PDB entry 8FOC | electron microscopy, 3.70 A resolution | chains C and 1 of the 4 polymer chains in the assembly

Chain C:
Protein: DNA polymerase alpha subunit B
From: Saccharomyces cerevisiae
Reference sequence: A0A8H4F983 (A0A8H4F983_YEASX); residues 1-705 here = UniProt positions 1-705
Sequence (705 residues; row label = number of the first residue in the row):
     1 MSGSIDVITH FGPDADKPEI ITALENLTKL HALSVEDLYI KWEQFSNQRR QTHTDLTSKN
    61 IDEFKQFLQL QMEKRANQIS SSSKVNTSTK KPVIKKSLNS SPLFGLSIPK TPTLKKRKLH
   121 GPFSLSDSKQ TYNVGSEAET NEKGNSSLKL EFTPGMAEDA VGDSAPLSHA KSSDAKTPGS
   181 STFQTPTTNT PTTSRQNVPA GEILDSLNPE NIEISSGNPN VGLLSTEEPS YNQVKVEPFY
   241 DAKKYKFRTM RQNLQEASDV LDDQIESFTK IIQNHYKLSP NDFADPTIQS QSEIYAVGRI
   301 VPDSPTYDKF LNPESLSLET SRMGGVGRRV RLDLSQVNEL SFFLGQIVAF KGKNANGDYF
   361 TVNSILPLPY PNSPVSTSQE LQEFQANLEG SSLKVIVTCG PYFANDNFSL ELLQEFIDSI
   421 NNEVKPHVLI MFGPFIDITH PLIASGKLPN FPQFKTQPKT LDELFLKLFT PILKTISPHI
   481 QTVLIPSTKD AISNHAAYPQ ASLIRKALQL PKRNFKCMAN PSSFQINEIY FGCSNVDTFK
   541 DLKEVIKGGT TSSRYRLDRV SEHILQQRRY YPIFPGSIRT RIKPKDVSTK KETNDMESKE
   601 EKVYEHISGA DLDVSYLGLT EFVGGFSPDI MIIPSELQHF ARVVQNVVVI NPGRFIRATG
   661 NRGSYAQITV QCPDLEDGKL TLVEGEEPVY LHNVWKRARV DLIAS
Unresolved in the structure: 1-247, 581-605

Chain 1:
Protein: DNA polymerase
From: Saccharomyces cerevisiae
Reference sequence: A0A8H4BVQ7 (A0A8H4BVQ7_YEASX); residues 1-1468 here = UniProt positions 1-1468
Sequence (1468 residues; row label = number of the first residue in the row):
     1 MSSKSEKLEK LRKLQAARNG TSIDDYEGDE SDGDRIYDEI DEKEYRARKR QELLHDDFVV
    61 DDDGVGYVDR GVEEDWREVD NSSSDEDTGN LASKDSKRKK NIKREKDHQI TDMLRTQHSK
   121 STLLAHAKKS QKKSIPIDNF DDILGEFESG EVEKPNILLP SKLRENLNSS PTSEFKSSIK
   181 RVNGNDESSH DAGISKKVKI DPDSSTDKYL EIESSPLKLQ SRKLRYANDV QDLLDDVENS
   241 PVVATKRQNV LQDTLLANPP SAQSLADEED DEDSDEDIIL KRRTMRSVTT TRRVNIDSRS
   301 NPSTSPFVTA PGTPIGIKGL TPSKSLQSNT DVATLAVNVK KEDVVDPETD TFQMFWLDYC
   361 EVNNTLILFG KVKLKDDNCV SAMVQINGLC RELFFLPREG KTPTDIHEEI IPLLMDKYGL
   421 DNIRAKPQKM KYSFELPDIP SESDYLKVLL PYQTPKSSRD TIPSDLSSDT FYHVFGGNSN
   481 IFESFVIQNR IMGPCWLDIK GADFNSIRNA SHCAVEVSVD KPQNITPTTT KTMPNLRCLS
   541 LSIQTLMNPK ENKQEIVSIT LSAYRNISLD SPIPENIKPD DLCTLVRPPQ STSFPLGLAA
   601 LAKQKLPGRV RLFNNEKAML SCFCAMLKVE DPDVIIGHRL QNVYLDVLAH RMHDLNIPTF
   661 SSIGRRLRRT WPEKFGRGNS NMNHFFISDI CSGRLICDIA NEMGQSLTPK CQSWDLSEMY
   721 QVTCEKEHKP LDIDYQNPQY QNDVNSMTMA LQENITNCMI SAEVSYRIQL LTLTKQLTNL
   781 AGNAWAQTLG GTRAGRNEYI LLHEFSRNGF IVPDKEGNRS RAQKQRQNEE NADAPVNSKK
   841 AKYQGGLVFE PEKGLHKNYV LVMDFNSLYP SIIQEFNICF TTVDRNKEDI DELPSVPPSE
   901 VDQGVLPRLL ANLVDRRREV KKVMKTETDP HKRVQCDIRQ QALKLTANSM YGCLGYVNSR
   961 FYAKPLAMLV TNKGREILMN TRQLAESMNL LVVYGDTDSV MIDTGCDNYA DAIKIGLGFK
  1021 RLVNERYRLL EIDIDNVFKK LLLHAKKKYA ALTVNLDKNG NGTTVLEVKG LDMKRREFCP
  1081 LSRDVSIHVL NTILSDKDPE EALQEVYDYL EDIRIKVETN NIRIDKYKIN MKLSKDPKAY
  1141 PGGKNMPAVQ VALRMRKAGR VVKAGSVITF VITKQDEIDN AADTPALSVA ERAHALNEVM
  1201 IKSNNLIPDP QYYLEKQIFA PVERLLERID SFNVVRLSEA LGLDSKKYFR REGGNNNGED
  1261 INNLQPLETT ITDVERFKDT VTLELSCPSC DKRFPFGGIV SSNYYRVSYN GLQCKHCEQL
  1321 FTPLQLTSQI EHSIRAHISL YYAGWLQCDD STCGIVTRQV SVFGKRCLND GCTGVMRYKY
  1381 SDKQLYNQLL YFDSLFDCEK NKKQELKPIY LPDDLDYPKE QLTESSIKAL TEQNRELMET
  1441 GRSVVQKYLN DCGRRYVDMT SIFDFMLN
Unresolved in the structure: 1-348, 677-680, 816-847, 1056-1062, 1176-1185, 1229-1272, 1453-1468

How chain C and chain 1 interact:
Contacting residue pairs - 109 pairs, chain C then chain 1:
  Arg248(C) - Asp1451(1)
  Thr249(C) - Asp1451(1)  hydrogen bond (side chain-backbone)
  Thr249(C) - Cys1452(1)  hydrogen bond (side chain-backbone)
  Met250(C) - Ile1338(1)  hydrophobic
  Met250(C) - Tyr1341(1)  hydrophobic
  Met250(C) - Tyr1342(1)
  Met250(C) - Leu1385(1)  hydrophobic
  Met250(C) - Asp1451(1)  hydrogen bond (backbone-backbone)
  Met250(C) - Cys1452(1)  hydrophobic
  Arg251(C) - Tyr1341(1)
  Gln252(C) - Tyr1341(1)  hydrogen bond (backbone-side chain)
  Gln252(C) - Tyr1378(1)
  Leu254(C) - Leu1346(1)  hydrophobic
  Leu254(C) - Val1360(1)  hydrophobic
  Leu254(C) - Gly1364(1)
  Leu254(C) - Met1376(1)
  Leu254(C) - Tyr1378(1)
  Ala257(C) - Tyr1378(1)
  Ser258(C) - Ser1361(1)
  Ser258(C) - Val1362(1)
  Ser258(C) - Gly1364(1)
  Leu261(C) - Val1360(1)  hydrophobic
  Asn281(C) - Asn681(1)  hydrogen bond (backbone-side chain)
  Phe283(C) - Asn681(1)
  Ala284(C) - Asn681(1)
  Gln289(C) - Val643(1)
  Gln291(C) - His650(1)
  Gln291(C) - Gly676(1)
  Ser292(C) - Gly676(1)  hydrogen bond (side chain-backbone)
  Val301(C) - Gln1359(1)
  Pro302(C) - Gln1359(1)
  Pro305(C) - Ile1355(1)  hydrophobic
  Pro305(C) - Thr1357(1)  hydrogen bond (backbone-side chain)
  Thr306(C) - Val1356(1)
  Asp308(C) - Pro1141(1)
  Asp308(C) - Gly1142(1)  hydrogen bond (side chain-backbone)
  Glu319(C) - Val1360(1)
  Glu319(C) - Ser1361(1)
  Glu319(C) - Val1362(1)  hydrogen bond (side chain-backbone)
  Thr320(C) - Val1362(1)
  Arg322(C) - Val1362(1)  hydrogen bond (side chain-backbone)
  Arg322(C) - Phe1363(1)
  Val326(C) - Phe1363(1)
  Gly327(C) - Ser1361(1)
  Gly327(C) - Val1362(1)
  Gly327(C) - Phe1363(1)
  Arg329(C) - Gln1359(1)  hydrogen bond
  Arg329(C) - Val1360(1)  hydrogen bond (side chain-backbone)
  Arg329(C) - Ser1361(1)
  Arg329(C) - Leu1368(1)
  Gln336(C) - Lys550(1)
  Ala355(C) - Asn552(1)
  Ala355(C) - Gln554(1)
  Tyr359(C) - Ser1134(1)
  Thr361(C) - Asn552(1)
  Ile438(C) - Glu1331(1)
  Ile438(C) - His1332(1)  hydrogen bond (backbone-side chain)
  Ile438(C) - Arg1335(1)
  Ile443(C) - Ser1328(1)
  Ala444(C) - Gln1329(1)  hydrogen bond (backbone-side chain)
  Ala444(C) - His1332(1)
  Ser445(C) - Ser1286(1)
  Ser445(C) - Gln1329(1)
  Gly446(C) - Pro1288(1)
  Gly446(C) - Gln1325(1)
  Gly446(C) - Ser1328(1)
  Gly446(C) - Gln1329(1)
  Lys447(C) - Pro1288(1)  hydrogen bond (side chain-backbone)
  Lys447(C) - Asp1291(1)  salt bridge
  Leu448(C) - Gln1325(1)  hydrogen bond (backbone-side chain)
  Pro458(C) - Leu1324(1)
  Lys459(C) - Pro1323(1)
  Lys459(C) - Leu1324(1)
  Lys459(C) - Thr1327(1)  hydrogen bond (backbone-side chain)
  Lys459(C) - Glu1436(1)
  Lys459(C) - Thr1440(1)
  Thr460(C) - Leu1324(1)
  Thr460(C) - Thr1327(1)
  Thr460(C) - Thr1440(1)
  Thr460(C) - Val1444(1)
  Leu461(C) - Leu1324(1)
  Leu461(C) - Glu1331(1)
  Asp462(C) - Lys1447(1)  salt bridge
  Thr488(C) - Arg1335(1)  hydrogen bond (backbone-side chain)
  Asp490(C) - Arg1335(1)  hydrogen bond (backbone-side chain)
  Ala491(C) - Glu1331(1)
  Ala491(C) - Lys1447(1)  hydrogen bond (backbone-side chain)
  Ser493(C) - Arg1335(1)  hydrogen bond (backbone-side chain)
  Ser493(C) - Lys1447(1)
  Ser493(C) - Tyr1448(1)
  Asn494(C) - Lys1447(1)
  Asn494(C) - Asp1451(1)
  His495(C) - Asp1451(1)  salt bridge
  Ala496(C) - Arg1335(1)
  Ala496(C) - Ile1338(1)  hydrophobic
  Ala497(C) - Tyr1342(1)
  Pro575(C) - Arg1358(1)
  Pro575(C) - Gln1359(1)
  Gly576(C) - Arg1358(1)  hydrogen bond (backbone-side chain)
  Ile578(C) - Arg1358(1)
  His606(C) - Ala1336(1)
  His606(C) - Ser1339(1)  hydrogen bond
  His606(C) - Leu1340(1)  hydrogen bond (side chain-backbone)
  His606(C) - Ala1343(1)
  Ser608(C) - Ser1339(1)
  Gly609(C) - Ser1339(1)
  Asp611(C) - Ser1339(1)  hydrogen bond
  Asp611(C) - Tyr1342(1)
  Leu612(C) - Tyr1342(1)
Also at the interface, not in a pair above, chain C (74 interface residues in all): Asn253, Gln255, Asp262, Ile265, Glu293, Arg299, Asn312, Ser321, Asn356, Phe451, Leu464, Lys489, Ile492, Phe574, Ile607, Asp613
Also at the interface, not in a pair above, chain 1 (62 interface residues in all): Met547, Lys553, Asn642, Ala1139, Ser1289, Lys1365, Arg1366, Asn1369, Asp1382, Leu1389, Asn1450

Overview:
74 residues of chain C face 62 of chain 1 across their interface; the contacts include 25 hydrogen bonds and 3
salt bridges. Polar pairs include Lys447(C)-Asp1291(1), Asp462(C)-Lys1447(1) and His495(C)-Asp1451(1).
Chain C is DNA polymerase alpha subunit B and chain 1 is DNA polymerase, both from Saccharomyces cerevisiae;
the structure, Cryo-EM structure of S. cerevisiae DNA polymerase alpha-primase in Apo state conformation I,
was determined by electron microscopy (same publication as 8FOD, 8FOE, 8FOH, 8FOJ and 8FOK).
